PDB entry 3LEX | X-ray diffraction, 1.97 A resolution | chains H and L of the 3 polymer chains in the assembly

Chain H:
Protein: 11f10 Antibody Heavy Chain
Organism: Mus musculus
Notes: antibody fragment or engineered binder
Sequence (221 residues; numbered 1 to 217 plus 4 insertion-coded residues; the number before each row is that of its first residue; a row labelled like 82A-82C holds insertion residues (82A, then the next letters in order)):
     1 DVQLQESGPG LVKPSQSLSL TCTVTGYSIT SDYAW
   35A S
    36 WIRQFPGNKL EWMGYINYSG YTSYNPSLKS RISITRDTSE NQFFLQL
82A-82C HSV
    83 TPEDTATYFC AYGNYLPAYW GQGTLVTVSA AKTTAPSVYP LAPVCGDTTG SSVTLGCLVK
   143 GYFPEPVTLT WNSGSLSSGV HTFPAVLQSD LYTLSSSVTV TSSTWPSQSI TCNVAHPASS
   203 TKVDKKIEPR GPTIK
Not modelled in the structure: 127-131, 214-217
Cystine bridges: Cys22-Cys92, Cys139-Cys194

Chain L:
Protein: 11f10 Antibody Light Chain
Organism: Mus musculus
Notes: antibody fragment or engineered binder
Sequence (219 residues; each row starts with the number of its first residue; note: 5 numbers in that range are skipped by the numbering (no residue carries them; nothing is unmodelled there)):
     1 DVVMTQTPLS LSVTIGQPAS ISCKSSQ
   28A S
   29B L
   30C L
   31D D
   32E S
    33 DGKTYLNWLL QRPGQSPKRL IYLVSKLASG VPDRFTGSGS GTDFTLKISR VEAEDLGVYY
    93 CWQGTHFPWT FGGYTKLEIK RADAAPTVSI FPPSSEQLTS GGASVVCFLN NFYPKDINVK
   153 WKIDGSERQN GVLNSWTDQD SKDSTYSMSS TLTLTKDEYE RHNSYTCEAT HKTSTSPIVK
   213 SFNRNEC
Cystine bridges: Cys23-Cys93, Cys139-Cys199

Chain H / chain L interface:
Residue-residue contacts - 77 pairs, chain H then chain L:
  Ser35A(H) - Trp101(L)
  Gln39(H) - Gln43(L)  hydrogen bond
  Gln39(H) - Tyr92(L)  hydrogen bond
  Gly42(H) - Tyr106(L)
  Asn43(H) - Tyr92(L)  hydrogen bond (backbone-side chain)
  Asn43(H) - Tyr106(L)
  Leu45(H) - Leu41(L)  hydrophobic
  Leu45(H) - Tyr92(L)  hydrophobic
  Leu45(H) - Phe103(L)
  Trp47(H) - Phe99(L)  hydrophobic
  Trp47(H) - Pro100(L)  hydrophobic
  Trp47(H) - Trp101(L)
  Trp47(H) - Phe103(L)
  Tyr50(H) - Trp101(L)  hydrophobic
  Ser58(H) - Phe99(L)
  Tyr59(H) - Phe99(L)
  Asn60(H) - Pro100(L)
  Pro61(H) - Phe99(L)
  Pro61(H) - Pro100(L)
  Phe91(H) - Pro49(L)
  Tyr97(H) - Trp101(L)
  Leu98(H) - Tyr37(L)  hydrophobic
  Leu98(H) - Asn39(L)
  Leu98(H) - Trp94(L)  hydrophobic
  Leu98(H) - Gly96(L)
  Leu98(H) - Trp101(L)
  Pro99(H) - Trp94(L)
  Pro99(H) - Trp101(L)
  Ala100(H) - Arg51(L)
  Trp102(H) - Leu41(L)
  Trp102(H) - Pro49(L)
  Trp102(H) - Phe103(L)  hydrophobic
  Gly103(H) - Ser48(L)  hydrogen bond (backbone-side chain)
  Gln104(H) - Ser48(L)
  Tyr121(H) - Ser126(L)
  Tyr121(H) - Gln129(L)
  Tyr121(H) - Ser132(L)
  Pro122(H) - Ser126(L)
  Pro122(H) - Glu128(L)
  Leu123(H) - Phe123(L)
  Leu123(H) - Val138(L)  hydrophobic
  Ala124(H) - Phe123(L)
  Pro125(H) - Phe123(L)
  Val126(H) - Pro124(L)
  Thr136(H) - Ser121(L)  hydrogen bond
  Thr136(H) - Phe123(L)
  Thr136(H) - Phe140(L)
  Thr136(H) - Asn142(L)
  Gly138(H) - Phe140(L)
  Leu140(H) - Ser136(L)
  Lys142(H) - Ser136(L)
  Lys142(H) - Thr185(L)  hydrogen bond
  His163(H) - Asn142(L)
  His163(H) - Asn143(L)
  His163(H) - Ser179(L)  hydrogen bond
  Thr164(H) - Thr169(L)
  Phe165(H) - Phe140(L)  hydrophobic
  Phe165(H) - Asn142(L)
  Phe165(H) - Ser167(L)
  Phe165(H) - Thr169(L)
  Phe165(H) - Ser179(L)
  Phe165(H) - Met180(L)
  Phe165(H) - Ser181(L)
  Pro166(H) - Ser167(L)  hydrogen bond (backbone-side chain)
  Pro166(H) - Trp168(L)
  Val168(H) - Leu165(L)  hydrophobic
  Gln170(H) - Leu165(L)
  Thr175(H) - Leu165(L)
  Ser177(H) - Phe140(L)
  Ser177(H) - Ser181(L)  hydrogen bond
  Ser178(H) - Phe140(L)
  Ser179(H) - Phe140(L)
  Ser179(H) - Asn142(L)
  Thr181(H) - Asn142(L)
  Lys207(H) - Glu128(L)  salt bridge
  Arg212(H) - Pro124(L)  hydrogen bond (side chain-backbone)
  Arg212(H) - Pro125(L)  hydrogen bond (side chain-backbone)
Also at the interface, not in a pair above, chain H (49 interface residues in all): Ile37, Glu46, Ser62, Lys64, Tyr101, Val120, Leu137
Also at the interface, not in a pair above, chain L (43 interface residues in all): Asp1, Ser61, Thr119, Ile122, Asn166, Asp172, Phe214

Overview:
Chain H and chain L form an interface of 49 and 43 residues respectively, with 11 hydrogen bonds and 1 salt
bridge. Among the polar pairs are Lys207(H)-Glu128(L), Gln39(H)-Gln43(L) and Gln39(H)-Tyr92(L).
Chain H is 11f10 Antibody Heavy Chain and chain L is 11f10 Antibody Light Chain, both from Mus musculus; the
structure, 2F5 Epitope scaffold elicited anti-HIV-1 monoclonal antibody 11F10 in complex with HIV-1 GP41, was
determined by X-ray diffraction (same publication as 3LEY).
